3JAB - chains C and O of the 12 polymer chains in the assembly; structure by electron microscopy, 11.00 A resolution (very low resolution: no residue pairs are listed; an interface is given only as per-side residue counts).

== Chain C (and O) ==
Protein: phosphodiesterase 5/6 chimera catalytic domain
Source organism: Bos taurus
Notes: chain O of this document is another copy of the same molecule, construct and numbering; everything in this record applies to it too
Amino-acid sequence (330 residues; each row starts with the number of its first residue):
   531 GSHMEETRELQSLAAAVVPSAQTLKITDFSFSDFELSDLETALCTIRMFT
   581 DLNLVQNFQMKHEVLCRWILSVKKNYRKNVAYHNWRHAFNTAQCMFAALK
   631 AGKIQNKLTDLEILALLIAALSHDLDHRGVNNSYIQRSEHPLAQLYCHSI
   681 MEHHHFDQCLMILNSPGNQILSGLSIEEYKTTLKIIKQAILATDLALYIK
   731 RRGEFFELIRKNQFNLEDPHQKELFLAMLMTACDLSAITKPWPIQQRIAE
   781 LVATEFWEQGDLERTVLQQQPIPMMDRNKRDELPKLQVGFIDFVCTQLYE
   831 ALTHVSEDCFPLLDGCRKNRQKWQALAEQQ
Unresolved in the structure: 531, 860
Ligand contacts:
  - 3-isobutyl-1-methylxanthine (IBM), molecule 1: Tyr-612, His-613, Asp-764, Leu-765, Ala-767, Ile-768, Val-782, Phe-786, Met-804, Gln-817, Phe-820
  - 3-isobutyl-1-methylxanthine (IBM), molecule 2: Leu-693, Asn-694, Gln-699, Leu-701, Ser-702, Gly-703, Leu-704, Ile-706, Tyr-709

== Chain C / chain O interface ==
At this resolution (11 A) residue pairs are not listed: 22 residues of chain C and 22 of chain O lie at the interface.

== Summary ==
The chain C/chain O interface involves 22 residues from each chain. Chain C binds 3-isobutyl-1-methylxanthine.
Both chains are phosphodiesterase 5/6 chimera catalytic domain (Bos taurus). Entry 3JAB (Domain organization
and conformational plasticity of the G protein effector, PDE6) was determined by electron microscopy (same
publication as 3JBQ).
